7OGM - chains I and P of the 10 polymer chains in the assembly; structure by electron microscopy, 3.70 A resolution.

# Chain I
Protein: RNA-binding protein Hfq
Organism: Escherichia coli
Reference sequence: A1AJ78 (HFQ_ECOK1); residue numbers follow UniProt; this construct covers 1-102
Sequence (102 residues; each row starts with the number of its first residue):
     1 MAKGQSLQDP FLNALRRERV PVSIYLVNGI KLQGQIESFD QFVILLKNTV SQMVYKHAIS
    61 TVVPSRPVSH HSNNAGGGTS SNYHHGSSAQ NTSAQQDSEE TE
Disordered / not traced: 1-5, 69-102
What the authors report for this chain:
  - binding site for 3'ETS(LeuZ) (chain P): His70 to His71, Ser72, Asn73 to Asn74 (proposed by the authors, not directly observed)

# Chain P
Molecule: 3'ETS(LeuZ)
Sequence (49 nucleotides; each row starts with the number of its first residue; note: 1 number in that range is skipped by the numbering (no residue carries it; nothing is unmodelled there)):
     1 AGAUAAGAAU AAAAUCAAUU UAAAAAAAAA AAAAAAAAAA
    42 UUUUUUUUU

# Interface between chain I and chain P
Residue-residue contacts - 12 pairs, chain I then chain P:
  Tyr25(I) with G2(P), sugar contact; A3(P), stacking on the base
  Gly29(I) with A3(P), hydrogen bond to the sugar; U4(P), phosphate contact
  Ile30(I) with U4(P), phosphate contact; A5(P), sugar contact
  Lys31(I) with A5(P), hydrogen bond to the phosphate
  Leu32(I) with A5(P), base contact
  Phe42(I) with U50(P), stacking on the base
  His57(I) with U50(P), hydrogen bond to the sugar
  Ser60(I) with A3(P), base contact
  Thr61(I) with A3(P), hydrogen bond to the base
Also at the interface, not in a pair above, chain I (12 interface residues in all): Leu26, Asn28, Asn48
Also at the interface, not in a pair above, chain P (6 interface residues in all): A6

# In short
12 residues of chain I face 6 of chain P across their interface, with 4 hydrogen bonds and 2 aromatic stacking
contacts. Polar pairs include Thr61(I)-A3(P), Gly29(I)-A3(P) and His57(I)-U50(P). From the paper: a binding
site for 3'ETS(LeuZ) (chain P) at His70(I), Ser72(I) and Asn73(I).
Here chain I is RNA-binding protein Hfq (Escherichia coli) and chain P is 3'ETS(LeuZ). Entry 7OGM (A
cooperative PNPase-Hfq-RNA carrier complex facilitates bacterial riboregulation. PNPase-3'ETS(leuZ)-Hfq) was
determined by electron microscopy together with 7OGK and 7OGL from the same study.
